1MCI - chains B and P of the 3 polymer chains in the assembly; structure by X-ray diffraction, 2.70 A resolution.

== Chain B ==
Name: Immunoglobulin lambda dimer mcg (light chain)
Source organism: Homo sapiens
Chain sequence (216 residues; row label = number of the first residue in the row):
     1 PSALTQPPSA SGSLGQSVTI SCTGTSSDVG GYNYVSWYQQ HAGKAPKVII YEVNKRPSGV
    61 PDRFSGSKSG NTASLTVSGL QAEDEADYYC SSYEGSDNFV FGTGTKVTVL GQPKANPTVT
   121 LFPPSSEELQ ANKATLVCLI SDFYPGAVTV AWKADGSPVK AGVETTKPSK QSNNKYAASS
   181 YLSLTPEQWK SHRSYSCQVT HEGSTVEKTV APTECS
Sequence notes: conflict I20 (Phe39 in S14675), T23 (Ser42 in S14675), V29 (Ile48 in S14675), 19 further conflict positions vs the reference (S14675) not listed
Disulfide bonds: C22-C90, C138-C197

== Chain P ==
Name: Peptide N-acetyl-D-phe-L-his-D-pro-oh
Chain sequence (4 residues; each row starts with the number of its first residue; numbering starts at 0):
     0 XFHP
Modified residues: ACE (acetyl group) at position 0; F1 (D-phenylalanine; DPN); P3 (D-proline; DPR)

== Interface between chain B and chain P ==
Pairs across the interface - 6 pairs, chain B then chain P:
  Y34(B) with F1(P); P3(P), hydrogen bond (side chain-backbone)
  Y38(B) with ACE_0(P); F1(P), hydrogen bond (side chain-backbone)
  V48(B) with ACE_0(P)
  E52(B) with F1(P)
Also at the interface, not in a pair above, chain B (6 interface residues in all): S36, F99
Also at the interface, not in a pair above, chain P (4 interface residues in all): H2

== In short ==
6 residues of chain B and 4 residues of chain P are in contact, with 2 hydrogen bonds. Among the polar pairs
are Y34(B)-P3(P) and Y38(B)-F1(P).
Chain B is Immunoglobulin lambda dimer mcg (light chain) (Homo sapiens) and chain P is Peptide
N-acetyl-D-phe-L-his-D-pro-oh; the structure, Principles and pitfalls in designing site directed peptide
ligands, was determined by X-ray diffraction, deposited together with 1MCB, 1MCC, 1MCD, 1MCE, 1MCF, 1MCH and 4
further entries.
